2OC0 - chains C and D of the 4 polymer chains in the assembly; structure by X-ray diffraction, 2.30 A resolution.

Chain C:
Name: Hepatitis C Virus
From: Hepatitis C virus
UniProtKB: Q9ELS8 (Q9ELS8_9HEPC); residues 1-181 here correspond to UniProt positions 1027-1207 (UniProt number = residue number + 1026)
Sequence (200 residues; row label = number of the first residue in the row; numbers below 1 keep their minus sign (Met-10 is residue -10)):
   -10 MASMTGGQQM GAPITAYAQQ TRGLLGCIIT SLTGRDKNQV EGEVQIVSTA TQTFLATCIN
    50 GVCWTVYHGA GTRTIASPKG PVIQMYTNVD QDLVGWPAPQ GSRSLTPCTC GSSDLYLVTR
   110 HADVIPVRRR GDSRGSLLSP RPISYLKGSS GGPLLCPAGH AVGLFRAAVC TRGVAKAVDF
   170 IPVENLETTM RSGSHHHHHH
Disordered / not traced: -10 to 28, 180-189
Differences from the reference sequence: cloning artifact (-10 to 0, 182-183); conflict Arg119 (Gln1145 in Q9ELS8); expression tag (184-189)
Ion coordination: Zn2+: Cys97, Cys99, Cys145

Chain D:
Name: Hepatitis C virus
Notes: engineered mutation(s): C22S
UniProtKB: Q9QP06 (Q9QP06_9HEPC); residues 21-39 here correspond to UniProt positions 1678-1696 (UniProt number = residue number + 1657)
Sequence (23 residues; each row starts with the number of its first residue):
    19 KKGSVVIVGR IVLSGKPAII PKK
Disordered / not traced: 19-20, 37-41
Differences from the reference sequence: cloning artifact (19-20, 40-41)

How chain C and chain D interact:
Residue-residue contacts (40; chain C residue first):
  Val29(C) with Arg28(D), hydrogen bond (backbone-side chain); Val30(D), hydrophobic; Lys34(D); Pro35(D); Ala36(D)
  Glu30(C) with Val30(D)
  Gly31(C) with Ile29(D)
  Glu32(C) with Ile29(D), hydrogen bond (backbone-backbone); Val30(D); Leu31(D), hydrogen bond (side chain-backbone)
  Val33(C) with Arg28(D); Ile29(D), hydrogen bond (backbone-backbone)
  Gln34(C) with Gly27(D)
  Ile35(C) with Ile25(D); Val26(D), hydrogen bond (backbone-backbone); Gly27(D), hydrogen bond (backbone-backbone); Ile29(D), hydrophobic
  Val36(C) with Val23(D), hydrophobic; Val24(D)
  Ser37(C) with Val23(D); Val24(D), hydrogen bond (backbone-backbone); Val26(D)
  Thr38(C) with Val23(D)
  Ala59(C) with Val23(D), hydrophobic
  Arg62(C) with Gly21(D); Val23(D)
  Thr63(C) with Ser22(D), hydrogen bond; Val23(D), hydrogen bond (backbone-backbone)
  Ile64(C) with Val23(D)
  Ala65(C) with Ser22(D); Val23(D), hydrogen bond (backbone-backbone); Val24(D), hydrophobic
  Pro70(C) with Ser22(D)
  Trp85(C) with Val23(D), hydrophobic
  Pro88(C) with Ile25(D), hydrophobic
  Gly90(C) with Arg28(D), hydrogen bond (backbone-side chain)
  Leu94(C) with Leu31(D), hydrophobic
  Thr108(C) with Ile29(D)
  Ala111(C) with Ile29(D)
  Leu144(C) with Leu31(D), hydrophobic
Also at the interface, not in a pair above, chain C (26 interface residues in all): Phe43, Val107, Arg109

Summary:
Chain C and chain D form an interface of 26 and 14 residues respectively; the contacts include 11 hydrogen
bonds. Polar pairs include Val29(C)-Arg28(D), Glu32(C)-Leu31(D) and Thr63(C)-Ser22(D). The Zn2+ site is built
by Cys97(C), Cys99(C) and Cys145(C).
Here chain C is Hepatitis C Virus (Hepatitis C virus) and chain D is Hepatitis C virus. Entry 2OC0 (Structure
of NS3 complexed with a ketoamide inhibitor SCh491762) was determined by X-ray diffraction, deposited together
with 2O8M, 2OBO, 2OBQ, 2OC1, 2OC7 and 2OC8.
